Entry 5VFX (X-ray diffraction, 2.81 A resolution); this record covers chains B and L of the 8 polymer chains in the assembly.

[Chain B]
Molecule: TcpK
Organism: Clostridium perfringens
Reference sequence: Q1PLI2 (Q1PLI2_CLOPF); numbering as in UniProt (aligned over 2-102)
Amino-acid sequence (107 residues; numbered -4 to 102; the number before each row is that of its first residue; numbers below 1 keep their minus sign (Gln-4 is residue -4)):
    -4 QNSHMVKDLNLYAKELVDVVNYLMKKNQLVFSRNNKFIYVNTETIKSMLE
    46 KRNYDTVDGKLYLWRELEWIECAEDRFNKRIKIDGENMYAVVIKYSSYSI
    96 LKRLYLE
Not modelled in the structure: -4 to 1, 102
Differences from the reference sequence: expression tag (-4 to 1)
From the paper describing this entry:
  - binding site for oriT: Arg28, Lys41, Arg60, Asp70, Arg71, Phe72, Asn73
  - mutagenesis - R28A/R75A/N82A/Y84A: abolished binding to oriT
  - mutagenesis - D53A/Y57A: increased binding to oriT
  - specificity-determining residues: Arg71
  - mutagenesis - D3A/N5A/E63A/K89A: abolished expression

[Chain L]
Molecule: oriT
Sequence (23 nucleotides; row label = number of the first residue in the row):
     1 TAAAGTTCCCTGTAAAGTTCCTT

[Chain B / chain L interface]
Residue-residue contacts (16; chain B residue first):
  Ser27(B) - DG17(L)  phosphate contact
  Arg28(B) - DA16(L)  phosphate contact
  Arg28(B) - DG17(L)  hydrogen bond to the phosphate
  Tyr34(B) - DG17(L)  hydrogen bond to the phosphate
  Lys74(B) - DT18(L)  salt bridge to the phosphate
  Arg75(B) - DT18(L)  base contact
  Arg75(B) - DT19(L)  hydrogen bond to the base
  Arg75(B) - DC20(L)  base contact
  Ile76(B) - DT18(L)  base contact
  Lys77(B) - DA16(L)  base contact
  Lys77(B) - DG17(L)  hydrogen bond to the base
  Lys77(B) - DT18(L)  base contact
  Ile78(B) - DA16(L)  phosphate contact
  Asp79(B) - DA16(L)  hydrogen bond to the phosphate
  Gly80(B) - DA16(L)  hydrogen bond to the phosphate
  Asn82(B) - DT18(L)  hydrogen bond to the base
Other interface residues (no listed pair), chain L (6 interface residues in all): DA15

[In short]
The interface between chain B and chain L involves 11 residues on one side and 6 on the other, with 7 hydrogen
bonds and 1 salt bridge. Among the polar pairs are Arg75(B)-DT19(L), Lys77(B)-DG17(L) and Asn82(B)-DT18(L).
From the paper: a binding site for oriT at Arg28(B), Lys41(B) and Arg60(B) among others; R28A/R75A/N82A/Y84A
of chain B abolish binding to oriT; 3 substitutions were tested in all.
Here chain B is TcpK (Clostridium perfringens) and chain L is oriT. Entry 5VFX (Structure of an accessory
protein of the pCW3 relaxosome in complex with the origin of transfer ...) was determined by X-ray
diffraction.
